Entry 2X9I (X-ray diffraction, 2.20 A resolution); this record covers chain A.

== Chain A ==
Name: Phycobilin synthase
Source organism: Prochlorococcus phage P-SSM2
Notes: EC 1.3.7.6
UniProtKB: Q58MU6 (PEBS_BPPRM); numbering as in UniProt (aligned over 1-233)
Chain sequence (233 residues; row label = number of the first residue in the row):
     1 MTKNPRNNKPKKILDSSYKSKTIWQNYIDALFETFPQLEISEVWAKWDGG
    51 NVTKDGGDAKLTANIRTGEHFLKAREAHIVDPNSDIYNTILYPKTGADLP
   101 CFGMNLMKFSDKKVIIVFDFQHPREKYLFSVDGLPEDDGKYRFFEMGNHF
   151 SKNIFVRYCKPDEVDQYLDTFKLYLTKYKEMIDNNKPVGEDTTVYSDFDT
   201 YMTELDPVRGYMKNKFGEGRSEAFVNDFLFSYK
Unresolved in the structure: 1-20, 53-56
Differences from the reference sequence: engineered mutation N105 (Asp in Q58MU6)
Residues lining bound ligands: biliverdine ix alpha (BLA): R75, I79, I86, N88, I90, G103, M104, N105, M107, F109, K113, I115, V117, Q121, Y141, R142, F143, F144, F150, I154, Y158, M202, D206, P207, V208, Y211, F224, F230
What the authors report for this chain:
  - mutagenesis - D105N: abolished catalytic activity on biliverdine ix alpha
  - catalytic residues: D206 (proposed by the authors, not directly observed)
  - binding site for biliverdine ix alpha: D206
  - conformationally variable residues (side-chain flip): D206
  - mutagenesis - D105N: abolished catalytic activity on BV

== In short ==
Chain A binds biliverdine ix alpha. From the paper: the catalytic residue D206; D105N abolishes catalytic
activity on biliverdine ix alpha.
Chain A is Phycobilin synthase (Prochlorococcus phage P-SSM2); the structure, Structure of the Mutant D105N of
Phycoerythrobilin Synthase PebS from the Cyanophage P-SSM2 in complex with ..., was determined by X-ray
diffraction.
